PDB entry 5NER | electron microscopy, 11.50 A resolution (very low resolution: no residue pairs are listed; an interface is given only as per-side residue counts) | chains 2 and 4 of the 6 polymer chains in the assembly

[Chain 2]
Protein: O PanAsia VP2
From: Foot-and-mouth disease virus
UniProt: A0A1B0SZV3 (A0A1B0SZV3_9PICO); residues 5-218 here correspond to UniProt positions 90-303 (UniProt number = residue number + 85)
Amino-acid sequence (214 residues; row label = number of the first residue in the row):
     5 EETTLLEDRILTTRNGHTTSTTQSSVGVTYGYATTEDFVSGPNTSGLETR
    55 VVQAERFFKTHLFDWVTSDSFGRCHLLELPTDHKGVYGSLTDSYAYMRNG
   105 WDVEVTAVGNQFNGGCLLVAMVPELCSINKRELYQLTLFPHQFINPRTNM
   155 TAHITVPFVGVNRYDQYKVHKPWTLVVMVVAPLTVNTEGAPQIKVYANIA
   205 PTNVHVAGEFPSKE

[Chain 4]
Protein: O PanAsia VP4
From: Foot-and-mouth disease virus
UniProt: A6Y878 (A6Y878_9PICO); the author numbering skips numbers that UniProt does not, so the offset changes along the chain: 15-40 = UniProt 218-243; 42-85 = UniProt 244-287
Amino-acid sequence (70 residues; numbered 15 to 85; 1 number in that range is skipped by the numbering (no residue carries it; nothing is unmodelled there); the number before each row is that of its first residue):
    15 SGNTGSIINNYYMQQYQNSMDTQLGD
    42 NAISGGSNEGSLTYFPHTTNTQNNDWFSKLASSAFSGLFGALLA
Unresolved in the structure: 42-64

[Interface between chain 2 and chain 4]
At this resolution (12 A) residue pairs are not listed: 10 residues of chain 2 and 4 of chain 4 lie at the interface.

[Summary]
10 residues of chain 2 face 4 of chain 4 across their interface.
Here chain 2 is O PanAsia VP2 and chain 4 is O PanAsia VP4, both from Foot-and-mouth disease virus. Entry 5NER
(Localised reconstruction of alpha v beta 6 bound to Foot and Mouth Disease Virus O PanAsia ...) was
determined by electron microscopy, deposited together with 5NE4, 5NED, 5NEJ, 5NEM and 5NET.
